PDB entry 9F73 | electron microscopy, 3.00 A resolution | chains D and S of the 7 polymer chains in the assembly

# Chain D
Protein: Large T antigen
Organism: Betapolyomavirus macacae
Notes: EC 3.6.4.-
UniProt: P03070 (LT_SV40); numbering as in UniProt (aligned over 266-627)
Chain sequence (362 residues; row label = number of the first residue in the row):
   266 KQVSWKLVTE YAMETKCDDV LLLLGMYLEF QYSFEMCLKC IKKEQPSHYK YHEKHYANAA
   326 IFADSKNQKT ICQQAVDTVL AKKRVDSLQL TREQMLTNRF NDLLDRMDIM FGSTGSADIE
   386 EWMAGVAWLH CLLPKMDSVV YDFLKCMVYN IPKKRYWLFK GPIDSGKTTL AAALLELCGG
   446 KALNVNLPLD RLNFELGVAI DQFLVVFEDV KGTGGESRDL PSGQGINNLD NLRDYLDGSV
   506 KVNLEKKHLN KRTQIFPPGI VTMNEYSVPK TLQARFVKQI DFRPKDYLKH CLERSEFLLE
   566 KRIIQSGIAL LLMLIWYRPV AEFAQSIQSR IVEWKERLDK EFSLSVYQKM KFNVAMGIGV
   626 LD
Small-molecule neighbours:
  - ATP (adenosine-5'-triphosphate), molecule 1: Leu397, Pro427, Ile428, Asp429, Ser430, Gly431, Lys432, Thr433, Thr434, Arg548, Pro549, Lys550, Leu553, Leu557, Leu564
  - ATP, molecule 2: Lys418, Arg498, Asp499
Curated features (UniProtKB/Swiss-Prot):
  - binding site (Zn(2+)): Cys302, Cys305, His313, His317
  - binding site (ATP): Gly426 to Thr433

# Chain S
Molecule: Chains: S
Organism: synthetic construct
Sequence (8 nucleotides; each row starts with the number of its first residue):
     1 TTTTTTTT

# How chain D and chain S interact
Contacting residue pairs (5):
  Phe459(D) with DT5(S), phosphate contact
  Lys512(D) with DT5(S), phosphate contact; DT6(S), salt bridge to the phosphate
  His513(D) with DT4(S), hydrogen bond to the base; DT5(S), hydrogen bond to the phosphate
Also at the interface, not in a pair above, chain D (5 interface residues in all): Glu510, Lys511
Also at the interface, not in a pair above, chain S (4 interface residues in all): DT3

# Overview
Chain D and chain S form an interface of 5 and 4 residues respectively; the contacts include 2 hydrogen bonds
and 1 salt bridge. Among the polar pairs are His513(D)-DT4(S), His513(D)-DT5(S) and Lys512(D)-DT6(S). Ligands
of chain D: ATP.
Chain D is Large T antigen (Betapolyomavirus macacae) and chain S is Chains: S (synthetic construct); the
structure, Active SV40 LTAg complex with DNA (3D variability component_002, frame_015), was determined by
electron microscopy (same publication as 9EVH, 9EVP, 9F3T, 9F3U, 9F5I, 9F74 and 14 further entries).
